Entry 6OYL (X-ray diffraction, 3.15 A resolution); this record covers chains A and B.

# Chain A
Protein: Serine/threonine-protein phosphatase 2A 56 kDa regulatory subunit gamma isoform
Source organism: Homo sapiens
UniProt: Q13362 (2A5G_HUMAN), isoform Q13362-5; residues 31-380 here correspond to UniProt positions 62-411 (UniProt number = residue number + 31)
Chain sequence (355 residues; row label = number of the first residue in the row):
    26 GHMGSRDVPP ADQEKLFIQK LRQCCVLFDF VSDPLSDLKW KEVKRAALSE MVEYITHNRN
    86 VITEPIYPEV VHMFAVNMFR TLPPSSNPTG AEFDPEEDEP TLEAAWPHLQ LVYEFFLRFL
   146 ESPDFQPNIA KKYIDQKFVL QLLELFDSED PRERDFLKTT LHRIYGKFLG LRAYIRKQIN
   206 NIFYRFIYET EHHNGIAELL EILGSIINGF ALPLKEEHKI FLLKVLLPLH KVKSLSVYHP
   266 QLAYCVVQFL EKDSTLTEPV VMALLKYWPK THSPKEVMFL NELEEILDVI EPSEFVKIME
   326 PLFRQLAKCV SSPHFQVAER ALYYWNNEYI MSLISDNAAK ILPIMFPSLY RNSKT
Disordered / not traced: 26-36, 110-127, 378-380
Sequence notes: expression tag (26-30)
Reported in the primary citation:
  - mutagenesis - E276R/E310R/D313R, E276R/E310R/E316R, E310R/D313R (0.19 +/- 0.01 uM): decreased binding to Chromosome-associated kinesin KIF4A (chain B)

# Chain B
Protein: Chromosome-associated kinesin KIF4A
Source organism: Homo sapiens
Notes: fragment: C-terminal peptide
UniProt: O95239 (KIF4A_HUMAN); residues 1192-1232 here = UniProt positions 1192-1232
Chain sequence (44 residues; numbered 1189 to 1232; the number before each row is that of its first residue):
  1189 GHMELKHVAT EYQENKAPGK KKKRALASNT SFFSGLEPIE EEPE
Disordered / not traced: 1189-1220
Sequence notes: expression tag (1189-1191); engineered mutation Leu1224 (Cys in O95239), Glu1225 (Ser in O95239), Pro1231 (Ala in O95239), Glu1232 (His in O95239)
UniProt features mapped onto this chain:
  - cross-link: Lys1194 (Glycyl lysine isopeptide (Lys-Gly) (interchain with G-Cter in SUMO2))
Reported in the primary citation:
  - mutagenesis - I1227A: decreased binding to B56alpha

# Chain A / chain B interface
Residue-residue contacts (25):
  His187(A) - Leu1224(B)
  His187(A) - Glu1225(B)  hydrogen bond (side chain-backbone)
  His187(A) - Ile1227(B)
  Arg188(A) - Glu1225(B)  salt bridge
  Tyr190(A) - Ile1227(B)  hydrophobic
  Leu194(A) - Glu1232(B)
  Arg197(A) - Ile1227(B)
  Arg197(A) - Glu1228(B)
  Arg197(A) - Glu1229(B)
  Arg197(A) - Glu1230(B)
  Ala198(A) - Glu1232(B)
  Arg201(A) - Glu1232(B)  salt bridge
  Glu226(A) - Ser1222(B)
  Ser230(A) - Glu1225(B)  hydrogen bond (side chain-backbone)
  Ser230(A) - Pro1226(B)
  Ser230(A) - Ile1227(B)  hydrogen bond (backbone-backbone)
  Asn233(A) - Pro1226(B)
  Gly234(A) - Ile1227(B)
  Gly234(A) - Glu1228(B)
  Gly234(A) - Glu1229(B)  hydrogen bond (backbone-backbone)
  Phe235(A) - Glu1229(B)
  Ala236(A) - Glu1229(B)  hydrogen bond (backbone-side chain)
  Lys240(A) - Glu1229(B)  salt bridge
  His243(A) - Glu1229(B)
  Gln266(A) - Phe1221(B)
Also at the interface, not in a pair above, chain A (21 interface residues in all): Lys183, Gly191, Ile227, Ile231, Tyr269
Also at the interface, not in a pair above, chain B (11 interface residues in all): Pro1231
The authors on this interface:
  - specific contacts: His187(A)-Glu1225(B), Arg188(A)-Glu1225(B) (salt bridge), Arg201(A)-Glu1232(B) (salt bridge)

# In short
21 residues of chain A and 11 residues of chain B are in contact; the contacts include 5 hydrogen bonds and 3
salt bridges. Among the polar pairs are Arg188(A)-Glu1225(B), Arg201(A)-Glu1232(B) and Lys240(A)-Glu1229(B).
The authors report a contact between His187(A) and Glu1225(B); salt bridges between Arg188(A) and Glu1225(B)
and Arg201(A) and Glu1232(B). From the paper: E276R/E310R/D313R, E276R/E310R/E316R and E310R/D313R of chain A
reduce binding to Chromosome-associated kinesin KIF4A (chain B); I1227A of chain B reduces binding to
B56alpha.
Chain A is Serine/threonine-protein phosphatase 2A 56 kDa regulatory subunit gamma isoform and chain B is
Chromosome-associated kinesin KIF4A, both from Homo sapiens; the structure, The structure of the PP2A B56
subunit KIF4A complex, was determined by X-ray diffraction together with 6VRO from the same study.
